PDB entry 3DVC | X-ray diffraction, 1.60 A resolution | chain A

# Chain A
Protein: Carbonic anhydrase 2
From: Homo sapiens
Notes: EC 4.2.1.1
UniProtKB: P00918 (CAH2_HUMAN); the author numbering skips numbers that UniProt does not, so the offset changes along the chain: 2-125 = UniProt 2-125; 127-261 = UniProt 126-260
Chain sequence (259 residues; each row starts with the number of its first residue; note: 1 number in that range is skipped by the numbering (no residue carries it; nothing is unmodelled there)):
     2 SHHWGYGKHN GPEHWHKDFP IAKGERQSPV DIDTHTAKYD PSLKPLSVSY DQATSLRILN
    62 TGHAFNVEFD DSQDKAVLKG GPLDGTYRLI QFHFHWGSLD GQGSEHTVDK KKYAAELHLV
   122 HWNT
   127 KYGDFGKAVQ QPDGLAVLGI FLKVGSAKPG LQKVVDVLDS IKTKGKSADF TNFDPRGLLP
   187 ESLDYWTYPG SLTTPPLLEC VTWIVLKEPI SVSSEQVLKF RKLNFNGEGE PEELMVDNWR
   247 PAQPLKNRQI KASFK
Disordered / not traced: 2
Construct notes: engineered mutation Thr-62 (Asn in P00918)
Ion coordination: Zn2+: His-94, His-96, His-119
Swiss-Prot annotation at these positions:
  - active site: His-64 (Proton donor/acceptor)
  - binding site (Zn(2+)): His-94, His-96, His-119
  - binding site (substrate): Thr-199, Thr-200
  - site: Tyr-7 (Fine-tunes the proton-transfer properties of H-64), Asn-67 (Fine-tunes the proton-transfer properties of H-64), Gln-92 (Involved in the binding of some activators, including histamine and L-histidine)
  - modified residue: Ser-2 (N-acetylserine), Ser-166 (Phosphoserine), Ser-173 (Phosphoserine)
From the paper describing this entry:
  - conformationally variable residues (side-chain flip): His-64
  - mutagenesis - N62T: decreased catalytic activity on proton transfer
  - catalytic residues: His-64 (citing earlier work)

# Overview
The Zn2+ site is built by His-94, His-96 and His-119. Curated annotation (UniProt) lists active-site residue
His-64, 3 Zn2+-binding residues and substrate-binding residues Thr-199 and Thr-200. The paper reports the
catalytic residue His-64; N62T reduces catalytic activity on proton transfer.
Chain A is Carbonic anhydrase 2 (Homo sapiens); the structure, X-ray crystal structure of mutant N62T of human
Carbonic Anhydrase II, was determined by X-ray diffraction together with 3DV7, 3DVB and 3DVD from the same
study.
